Entry 5LD2 (electron microscopy, 3.83 A resolution); this record covers chains B and D of the 4 polymer chains in the assembly.

== Chain B ==
Molecule: RecBCD enzyme subunit RecB
From: Escherichia coli (strain K12)
Notes: EC 3.1.11.5
UniProt: P08394 (RECB_ECOLI); numbering as in UniProt; present here: 1-912, 938-1180
Chain sequence (1181 residues; numbered 0 to 1180; the number before each row is that of its first residue; numbering starts at 0; X marks 25 residues of unknown identity (built as UNK)):
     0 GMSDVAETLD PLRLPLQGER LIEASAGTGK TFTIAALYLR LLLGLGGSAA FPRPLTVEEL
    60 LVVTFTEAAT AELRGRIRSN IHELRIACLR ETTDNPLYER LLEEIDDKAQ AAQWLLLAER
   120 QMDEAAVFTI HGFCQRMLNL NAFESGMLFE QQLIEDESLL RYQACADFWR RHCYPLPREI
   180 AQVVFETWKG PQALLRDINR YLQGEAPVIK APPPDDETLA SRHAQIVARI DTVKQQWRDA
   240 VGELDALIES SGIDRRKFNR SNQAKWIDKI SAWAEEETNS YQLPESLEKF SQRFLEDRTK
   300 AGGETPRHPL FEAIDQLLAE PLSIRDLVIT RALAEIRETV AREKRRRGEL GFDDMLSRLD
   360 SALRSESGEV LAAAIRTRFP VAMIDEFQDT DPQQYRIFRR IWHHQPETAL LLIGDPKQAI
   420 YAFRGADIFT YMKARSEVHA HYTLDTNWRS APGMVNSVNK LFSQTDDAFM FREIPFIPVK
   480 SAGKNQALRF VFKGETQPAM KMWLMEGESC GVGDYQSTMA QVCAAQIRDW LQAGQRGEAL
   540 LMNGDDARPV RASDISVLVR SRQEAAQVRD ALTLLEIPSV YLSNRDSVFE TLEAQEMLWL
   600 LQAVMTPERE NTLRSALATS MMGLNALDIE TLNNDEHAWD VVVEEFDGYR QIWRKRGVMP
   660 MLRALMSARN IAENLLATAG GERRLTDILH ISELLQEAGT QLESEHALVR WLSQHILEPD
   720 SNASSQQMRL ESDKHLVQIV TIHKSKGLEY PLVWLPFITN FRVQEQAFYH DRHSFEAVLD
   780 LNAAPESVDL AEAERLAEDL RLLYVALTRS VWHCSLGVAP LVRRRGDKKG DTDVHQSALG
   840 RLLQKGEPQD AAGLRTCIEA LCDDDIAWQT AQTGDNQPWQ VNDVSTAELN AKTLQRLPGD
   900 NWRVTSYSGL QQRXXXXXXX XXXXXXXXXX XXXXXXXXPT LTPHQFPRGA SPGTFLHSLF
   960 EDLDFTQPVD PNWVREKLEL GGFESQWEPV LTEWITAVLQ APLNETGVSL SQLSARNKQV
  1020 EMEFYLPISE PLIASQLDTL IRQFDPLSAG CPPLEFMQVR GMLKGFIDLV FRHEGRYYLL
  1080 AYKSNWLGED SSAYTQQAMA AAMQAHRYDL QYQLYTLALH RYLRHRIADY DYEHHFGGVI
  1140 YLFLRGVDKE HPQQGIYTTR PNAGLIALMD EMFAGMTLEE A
Disordered / not traced: 0-4, 290-303, 933-937, 1175-1180
Differences from the reference sequence: expression tag (0); engineered mutation Ala-1080 (Asp in P08394)
Metal / ion sites: Mg2+: Thr-30, Glu-385 (together with AMP-PNP)
Residues lining bound ligands: AMP-PNP (ANP; phosphoaminophosphonic acid-adenylate ester): Ser-24, Ala-25, Gly-26, Thr-27, Gly-28, Lys-29, Thr-30, Phe-31, Glu-385, Gln-417, Trp-447, Arg-448, Lys-483, Gly-746, Glu-748, Arg-808
Curated features (UniProtKB/Swiss-Prot):
  - DNA-binding region: Ile-252 to Arg-254, Val-511, Gly-512, Ser-560, Arg-561, Arg-761
  - binding site (ATP): Ala-23 to Thr-30, Trp-447
  - mutagenesis: Lys-29 (K29Q: Subunit loses ATPase and 3'-5' helicase activity, holoenzyme has 3-5 fold less helicase activity, 20-fold less processivity), Tyr-803 (Y803H: Large decrease in recombination, loss of Chi hotspot activity, decreased RecB helicase rate, retains nuclease activity but not Chi-sequence specificity, does not load RecA), Val-804 (V804E: Large decrease in recombination, loss of Chi hotspot activity, decreased RecB helicase rate, retains nuclease activity but not Chi-sequence specificity, does not load RecA), Thr-807 (T807I: In recB-2109; absence of nuclease modification at Chi sites), Asp-1067 (D1067A: Subunit loses nuclease activity)
  - binding site (Mg(2+)): His-956, Asp-1067, Tyr-1081
What the authors report for this chain:
  - binding site for AMP-PNP: Phe-31, Trp-447
  - mutagenesis - D1080A: abolished catalytic activity (citing earlier work)
  - conformationally variable residues (helix shift, loop rearrangement): UNK_913 to Pro-938

== Chain D ==
Molecule: RecBCD enzyme subunit RecD
From: Escherichia coli (strain K12)
Notes: EC 3.1.11.5
UniProt: P04993 (RECD_ECOLI); residue numbers follow UniProt; this construct covers 2-608
Chain sequence (609 residues; row label = number of the first residue in the row; numbering starts at 0):
     0 MGKLQKQLLE AVEHKQLRPL DVQFALTVAG DEHPAVTLAA ALLSHDAGEG HVCLPLSRLE
    60 NNEASHPLLA TCVSEIGELQ NWEECLLASQ AVSRGDEPTP MILCGDRLYL NRMWCNERTV
   120 ARFFNEVNHA IEVDEALLAQ TLDKLFPVSD EINWQKVAAA VALTRRISVI SGGPGTGKTT
   180 TVAKLLAALI QMADGERCRI RLAAPTGKAA ARLTESLGKA LRQLPLTDEQ KKRIPEDAST
   240 LHRLLGAQPG SQRLRHHAGN PLHLDVLVVD EASMIDLPMM SRLIDALPDH ARVIFLGDRD
   300 QLASVEAGAV LGDICAYANA GFTAERARQL SRLTGTHVPA GTGTEAASLR DSLCLLQKSY
   360 RFGSDSGIGQ LAAAINRGDK TAVKTVFQQD FTDIEKRLLQ SGEDYIAMLE EALAGYGRYL
   420 DLLQARAEPD LIIQAFNEYQ LLCALREGPF GVAGLNERIE QFMQQKRKIH RHPHSRWYEG
   480 RPVMIARNDS ALGLFNGDIG IALDRGQGTR VWFAMPDGNI KSVQPSRLPE HETTWAMTVH
   540 KSQGSEFDHA ALILPSQRTP VVTRELVYTA VTRARRRLSL YADERILSAA IATRTERRSG
   600 LAALFSSRE
Disordered / not traced: 0-1, 607-608
Differences from the reference sequence: initiating methionine (0); expression tag (1)

== Chain B / chain D interface ==
Residue-residue contacts - 10 pairs, chain B then chain D:
  Glu-607(B) / Ser-525(D)
  Glu-607(B) / Pro-528(D)
  Glu-635(B) / Arg-526(D)  salt bridge
  Trp-638(B) / Arg-526(D)
  Asp-639(B) / Gln-523(D)  hydrogen bond
  Asp-639(B) / Arg-526(D)
  Val-642(B) / Ser-525(D)
  Val-642(B) / Arg-526(D)
  Glu-643(B) / Gln-523(D)  hydrogen bond
  Asp-646(B) / Ser-525(D)  hydrogen bond
Interface residues without a listed pair, chain B (8 interface residues in all): Glu-609
Interface residues without a listed pair, chain D (14 interface residues in all): Gln-399, Pro-448, Arg-457, Gln-460, His-469, Pro-472, His-473, Ala-490, Arg-509, Leu-527

== Summary ==
The interface between chain B and chain D involves 8 residues on one side and 14 on the other; the contacts
include 3 hydrogen bonds and 1 salt bridge. Among the polar pairs are Glu-635(B)/Arg-526(D),
Asp-639(B)/Gln-523(D) and Glu-643(B)/Gln-523(D). The paper reports a binding site for AMP-PNP at Phe-31(B) and
Trp-447(B); D1080A of chain B abolishes catalytic activity.
Chain B is RecBCD enzyme subunit RecB and chain D is RecBCD enzyme subunit RecD, both from Escherichia coli
(strain K12); the structure, Cryo-EM structure of RecBCD+DNA complex revealing activated nuclease domain, was
determined by electron microscopy.
